PDB entry 6HGL | X-ray diffraction, 1.92 A resolution | chains A and B

== Chain A ==
Molecule: Alpha-1-antichymotrypsin
Organism: Homo sapiens
Reference sequence: P01011 (AACT_HUMAN); residues 3-360 here correspond to UniProt positions 26-383 (UniProt number = residue number + 23)
Amino-acid sequence (369 residues; numbered -8 to 360; the number before each row is that of its first residue; numbers below 1 keep their minus sign (Met-8 is residue -8)):
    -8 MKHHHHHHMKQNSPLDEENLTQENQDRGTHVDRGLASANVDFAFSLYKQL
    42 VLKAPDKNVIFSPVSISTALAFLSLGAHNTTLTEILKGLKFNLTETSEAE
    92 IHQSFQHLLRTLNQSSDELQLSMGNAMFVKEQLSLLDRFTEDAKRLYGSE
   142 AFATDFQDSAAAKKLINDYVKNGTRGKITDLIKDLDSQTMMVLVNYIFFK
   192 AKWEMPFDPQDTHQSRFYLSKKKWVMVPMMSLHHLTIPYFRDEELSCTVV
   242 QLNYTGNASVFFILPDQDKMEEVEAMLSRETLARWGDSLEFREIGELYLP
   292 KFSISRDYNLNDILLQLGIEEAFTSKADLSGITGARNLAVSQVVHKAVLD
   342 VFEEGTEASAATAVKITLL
Disordered / not traced: -8 to 22
Differences from the reference sequence: initiating methionine (-8); expression tag (-7 to 2); engineered mutation Arg24 (Leu47 in P01011), Val55 (Leu78 in P01011), Gln242 (Glu265 in P01011), Asn244 (Lys267 in P01011), Val251 (Ala274 in P01011), Phe252 (Leu275 in P01011), Ser269 (Leu292 in P01011), Arg270 (Pro293 in P01011), Ala274 (Lys297 in P01011), Gly277 (Arg300 in P01011)
Residues lining bound ligands: testosterone (TES): Arg24, Ala27, Ser28, Val31, Phe252, Arg270, Leu273, Ala274, Gly277

== Chain B ==
Molecule: Alpha-1-antichymotrypsin
Organism: Homo sapiens
Reference sequence: P01011 (AACT_HUMAN); residues 361-400 here correspond to UniProt positions 384-423 (UniProt number = residue number + 23)
Amino-acid sequence (40 residues; numbered 361 to 400; the number before each row is that of its first residue):
   361 SALVETRTIVRFNRPFLMIIVDHFTWSIFFMSKVTNPKQA
Disordered / not traced: 361-365
Differences from the reference sequence: engineered mutation Asp382 (Pro405 in P01011), His383 (Thr406 in P01011), Phe384 (Asp407 in P01011), Trp386 (Gln409 in P01011), Ser387 (Asn410 in P01011)
Residues lining bound ligands: testosterone (TES): Val381, His383, Trp386

== How chain A and chain B interact ==
Contacting residue pairs (121; chain A residue first):
  Arg24(A) - His383(B)  hydrogen bond (side chain-backbone)
  Arg24(A) - Phe384(B)  hydrogen bond (side chain-backbone)
  Arg24(A) - Thr385(B)
  Arg24(A) - Trp386(B)
  Ala27(A) - Thr385(B)
  Ala27(A) - Trp386(B)  hydrophobic
  Val31(A) - Trp386(B)
  Ala34(A) - Ile388(B)  hydrophobic
  Ala34(A) - Met391(B)
  Phe35(A) - Met391(B)  hydrophobic
  Tyr38(A) - Leu377(B)
  Tyr38(A) - Met391(B)  hydrophobic
  Tyr38(A) - Lys393(B)
  Val42(A) - Lys393(B)
  Pro46(A) - Lys393(B)
  Asp47(A) - Thr395(B)
  Asp47(A) - Gln399(B)  hydrogen bond (backbone-side chain)
  Lys48(A) - Lys393(B)
  Lys48(A) - Thr395(B)
  Lys48(A) - Gln399(B)
  Asn49(A) - Lys393(B)
  Asn49(A) - Val394(B)
  Asn49(A) - Thr395(B)  hydrogen bond (side chain-backbone)
  Asn49(A) - Asn396(B)  hydrogen bond (side chain-backbone)
  Asn49(A) - Gln399(B)  hydrogen bond (backbone-side chain)
  Val50(A) - Ser392(B)  hydrogen bond (backbone-side chain)
  Val50(A) - Lys393(B)  hydrogen bond (backbone-backbone)
  Ile51(A) - Met391(B)
  Phe52(A) - Phe390(B)
  Phe52(A) - Met391(B)  hydrogen bond (backbone-backbone)
  Ser53(A) - Phe389(B)  hydrogen bond (side chain-backbone)
  Ser53(A) - Phe390(B)
  Pro54(A) - Ile388(B)
  Pro54(A) - Phe389(B)
  Val55(A) - Ile388(B)
  Leu99(A) - Thr385(B)
  Leu99(A) - Ser387(B)
  Thr102(A) - Thr385(B)
  Leu103(A) - Phe389(B)  hydrophobic
  Leu112(A) - Phe389(B)  hydrophobic
  Ile188(A) - Phe390(B)  hydrophobic
  Phe190(A) - Ile380(B)  hydrophobic
  Phe190(A) - Phe389(B)  hydrophobic
  Phe190(A) - Phe390(B)  hydrophobic
  Arg207(A) - Asn373(B)
  Phe208(A) - Phe372(B)
  Phe208(A) - Asn373(B)
  Phe208(A) - Arg374(B)
  Phe208(A) - Pro375(B)
  Phe208(A) - Phe376(B)  hydrophobic
  Phe208(A) - Val394(B)
  Phe208(A) - Thr395(B)
  Phe208(A) - Pro397(B)
  Tyr209(A) - Asn373(B)  hydrogen bond (backbone-backbone)
  Tyr209(A) - Arg374(B)
  Tyr209(A) - Pro375(B)
  Leu210(A) - Thr395(B)
  Leu210(A) - Asn396(B)
  Val216(A) - Asn396(B)
  Met217(A) - Lys398(B)  hydrogen bond (backbone-side chain)
  Met220(A) - Phe372(B)
  Tyr230(A) - Thr368(B)
  Tyr230(A) - Val370(B)  hydrophobic
  Val241(A) - Phe372(B)  hydrophobic
  Gln242(A) - His383(B)  hydrogen bond
  Asn248(A) - Asp382(B)
  Asn248(A) - His383(B)  hydrogen bond (backbone-backbone)
  Asn248(A) - Phe384(B)
  Ala249(A) - Val381(B)
  Ser250(A) - Ile379(B)
  Ser250(A) - Ile380(B)
  Ser250(A) - Val381(B)  hydrogen bond (backbone-backbone)
  Ser250(A) - His383(B)  hydrogen bond
  Val251(A) - Met378(B)  hydrophobic
  Val251(A) - Ile379(B)
  Val251(A) - Ile380(B)  hydrophobic
  Phe252(A) - Leu377(B)
  Phe252(A) - Met378(B)
  Phe252(A) - Ile379(B)  hydrogen bond (backbone-backbone)
  Phe252(A) - Val381(B)  hydrophobic
  Phe253(A) - Phe372(B)  hydrophobic
  Phe253(A) - Leu377(B)
  Phe253(A) - Met378(B)  hydrophobic
  Ile254(A) - Phe376(B)
  Ile254(A) - Leu377(B)  hydrogen bond (backbone-backbone)
  Ile254(A) - Ile379(B)  hydrophobic
  Leu255(A) - Arg371(B)
  Leu255(A) - Phe372(B)  hydrophobic
  Leu255(A) - Arg374(B)
  Pro256(A) - Arg374(B)  hydrogen bond (backbone-side chain)
  Pro256(A) - Pro375(B)
  Asp257(A) - Arg374(B)
  Gln258(A) - Arg374(B)
  Met261(A) - Pro375(B)
  Met261(A) - Phe376(B)
  Met261(A) - Leu377(B)  hydrophobic
  Met261(A) - Lys393(B)
  Glu265(A) - Lys393(B)  salt bridge
  Leu268(A) - Leu377(B)  hydrophobic
  Arg283(A) - Thr368(B)  hydrogen bond
  Ile285(A) - Thr368(B)
  Gly286(A) - Thr368(B)  hydrogen bond (backbone-backbone)
  Glu287(A) - Thr368(B)
  Glu287(A) - Ile369(B)
  Glu287(A) - Val370(B)  hydrogen bond (backbone-backbone)
  Leu288(A) - Val370(B)
  Tyr289(A) - Ile369(B)  hydrophobic
  Tyr289(A) - Val370(B)  hydrogen bond (backbone-backbone)
  Tyr289(A) - Arg371(B)
  Tyr289(A) - Phe372(B)  hydrogen bond (backbone-backbone)
  Pro291(A) - Phe372(B)
  Phe293(A) - Phe376(B)  hydrophobic
  Phe293(A) - Met378(B)  hydrophobic
  Phe293(A) - Val394(B)  hydrophobic
  Phe293(A) - Pro397(B)  hydrophobic
  Ser294(A) - Pro397(B)
  Ile295(A) - Ser392(B)
  Leu340(A) - Met378(B)  hydrophobic
  Leu340(A) - Ser392(B)
  Ala349(A) - Phe390(B)
  Ser350(A) - Phe390(B)
Also at the interface, not in a pair above, chain A (72 interface residues in all): Asp23, Gln105, Val218, Asn244, Tyr245, Val264, Leu273, Glu284, Leu290, Val342, Thr347, Ala351
Also at the interface, not in a pair above, chain B (33 interface residues in all): Arg367

== Summary ==
72 residues of chain A and 33 residues of chain B are in contact, with 24 hydrogen bonds and 1 salt bridge.
Polar pairs include Glu265(A)-Lys393(B), Arg24(A)-His383(B) and Arg24(A)-Phe384(B). Testosterone is bound
between chain A and chain B.
Here chain A is Alpha-1-antichymotrypsin and chain B is Alpha-1-antichymotrypsin, both from Homo sapiens.
Entry 6HGL (Crystal structure of Alpha1-antichymotrypsin variant NewBG-III: a new binding globulin in complex
with testosterone) was determined by X-ray diffraction, deposited together with 6HGD, 6HGF, 6HGG, 6HGH, 6HGI,
6HGJ and 3 further entries.
